PDB entry 8HNV | electron microscopy, 3.10 A resolution | chains B and E of the 5 polymer chains in the assembly

[Chain B]
Molecule: sgRNA
Sequence (128 nucleotides; numbered 1 to 128; the number before each row is that of its first residue):
     1 GGUCACUCUA ACAUUUAAUC ACACGUUGUA GCUCCCUUUU UCGAAAGAAA AACGUUGUUA
    61 CAAUAAGAGA AAAGAUUUCU CGCAAAGCUC UGUCCCUUGA AAUGUAAGUU UCAAGGGACA
   121 UCUUUUUC
Not modelled in the structure: 1-17, 44-45, 73-75, 103-108, 126-128

[Chain E]
Molecule: anti-CRISPR protein AcrIIC4
Source organism: Haemophilus parainfluenzae
Amino-acid sequence (89 residues; each row starts with the number of its first residue; numbering starts at 0):
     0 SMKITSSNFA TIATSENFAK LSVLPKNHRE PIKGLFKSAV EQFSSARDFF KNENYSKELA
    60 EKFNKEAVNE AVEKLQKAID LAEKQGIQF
Not modelled in the structure: 0, 88

[Interface between chain B and chain E]
Contacting residue pairs - 22 pairs, chain B then chain E:
  G69(B) with Asn-26(E), hydrogen bond to the sugar; Pro-30(E), sugar contact
  A70(B) with Asn-26(E), hydrogen bond to the phosphate; His-27(E), phosphate contact; Pro-30(E), sugar contact; Leu-80(E), sugar contact
  C79(B) with Leu-34(E), sugar contact; Ser-37(E), phosphate contact; Lys-73(E), sugar contact
  U80(B) with Gly-33(E), sugar contact; Ser-37(E), hydrogen bond to the phosphate
  C122(B) with Lys-25(E), phosphate contact
  U123(B) with Lys-25(E), salt bridge to the phosphate; Arg-28(E), salt bridge to the phosphate; Glu-29(E), phosphate contact
  U124(B) with Arg-28(E), phosphate contact; Glu-29(E), phosphate contact; Lys-32(E), salt bridge to the phosphate
  U125(B) with Phe-17(E), phosphate contact; Glu-29(E), phosphate contact; Lys-32(E), salt bridge to the phosphate; Lys-36(E), sugar contact
Also at the interface, not in a pair above, chain B (9 interface residues in all): A71
Also at the interface, not in a pair above, chain E (15 interface residues in all): Glu-69

[In short]
Chain B and chain E form an interface of 9 and 15 residues respectively; the contacts include 3 hydrogen bonds
and 4 salt bridges. Among the polar pairs are G69(B)/Asn-26(E), A70(B)/Asn-26(E) and U80(B)/Ser-37(E).
Here chain B is sgRNA and chain E is anti-CRISPR protein AcrIIC4 (Haemophilus parainfluenzae). Entry 8HNV
(CryoEM structure of HpaCas9-sgRNA-dsDNA in the presence of AcrIIC4) was determined by electron microscopy,
deposited together with 8HNT and 8HNW.
